Entry 4PJD (X-ray diffraction, 2.78 A resolution); this record covers chains A and B of the 4 polymer chains in the assembly.

Chain A:
Name: Major histocompatibility complex class I-related gene protein
From: Homo sapiens
UniProt: Q95460 (HMR1_HUMAN); residues 1-270 here correspond to UniProt positions 23-292 (UniProt number = residue number + 22)
Sequence (271 residues; row label = number of the first residue in the row; numbering starts at 0):
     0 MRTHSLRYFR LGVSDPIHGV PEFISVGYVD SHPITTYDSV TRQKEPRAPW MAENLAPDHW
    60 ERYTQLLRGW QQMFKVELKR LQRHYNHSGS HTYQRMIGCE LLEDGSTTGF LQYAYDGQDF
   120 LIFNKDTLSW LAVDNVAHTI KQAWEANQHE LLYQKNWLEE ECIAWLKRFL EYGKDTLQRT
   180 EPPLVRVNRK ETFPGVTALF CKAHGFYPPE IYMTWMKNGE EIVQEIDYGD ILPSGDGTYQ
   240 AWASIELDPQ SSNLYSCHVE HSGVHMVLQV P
Not modelled in the structure: 247-252, 270
Differences from the reference sequence: initiating methionine (0); engineered mutation Ser-261 (Cys283 in Q95460)
UniProt features mapped onto this chain:
  - binding site (5-(2-oxoethylideneamino)-6-(D-ribitylamino)uracil): Arg-9, Ser-24, Lys-43, Arg-94, Tyr-152, Gln-153
  - binding site (5-(2-oxopropylideneamino)-6-(D-ribitylamino)uracil): Arg-9, Ser-24, Lys-43, Arg-94, Tyr-152, Gln-153
  - binding site (7-hydroxy-6-methyl-8-(1-D-ribityl)lumazine): Arg-9, Ser-24, Lys-43, Arg-94, Tyr-152, Gln-153
  - binding site (8-(9H-purin-6-yl)-2-oxa-8-azabicyclo[3.3.1]nona-3,6-diene-4,6-dicarbaldehyde): Arg-9, Lys-43, His-58, Arg-94
  - binding site (2-amino-4-oxopteridine-6-carbaldehyde): Lys-43
  - binding site (pyridoxal): Lys-43
  - glycosylation: Asn-85 (N-linked (GlcNAc...) asparagine)
Disulfide bonds: Cys-98/Cys-161, Cys-200/Cys-256
Covalent attachments: compound 2LJ linked to Lys-43
Residues lining bound ligands: 2LJ (1-deoxy-1-({2,6-dioxo-5-[(E)-propylideneamino]-1,2,3,6-tetrahydropyrimidin-4-yl}amino)-D-ribitol): Tyr-7, Phe-8, Arg-9, Ser-24, Thr-34, His-58, Tyr-62, Leu-66, Trp-69, Arg-94, Ile-96, Tyr-152, Gln-153, Trp-156
Reported in the primary citation:
  - mutagenesis - K43A (Tm50 46 degC): decreased stability in response to 2LJ

Chain B:
Name: Beta-2-microglobulin
From: Homo sapiens
UniProt: P61769 (B2MG_HUMAN); residues 1-99 here correspond to UniProt positions 21-119 (UniProt number = residue number + 20)
Sequence (100 residues; row label = number of the first residue in the row; numbering starts at 0):
     0 MIQRTPKIQV YSRHPAENGK SNFLNCYVSG FHPSDIEVDL LKNGERIEKV EHSDLSFSKD
    60 WSFYLLYYTE FTPTEKDEYA CRVNHVTLSQ PKIVKWDRDM
Not modelled in the structure: 0, 97-99
Differences from the reference sequence: initiating methionine (0)
UniProt features mapped onto this chain:
  - modified residue: Gln-2 (Pyrrolidone carboxylic acid)
  - glycosylation: Ile-1 (N-linked (Glc) (glycation) isoleucine), Lys-19 (N-linked (Glc) (glycation) lysine), Lys-41 (N-linked (Glc) (glycation) lysine), Lys-48 (N-linked (Glc) (glycation) lysine), Lys-58 (N-linked (Glc) (glycation) lysine), Lys-91 (N-linked (Glc) (glycation) lysine), Lys-94 (N-linked (Glc) (glycation) lysine)
Disulfide bonds: Cys-25/Cys-80

How chain A and chain B interact:
Contacting residue pairs - 45 pairs, chain A then chain B:
  Phe-8(A) with Phe-56(B), hydrophobic; Ser-57(B)
  Leu-10(A) with Phe-56(B), hydrophobic; Phe-62(B), hydrophobic
  Val-19(A) with Asp-34(B)
  Ile-23(A) with Phe-56(B), hydrophobic
  Val-25(A) with Phe-56(B), hydrophobic
  Tyr-27(A) with Ser-55(B); Phe-56(B), hydrogen bond (side chain-backbone)
  Arg-46(A) with Asp-53(B), salt bridge
  Thr-91(A) with His-31(B), hydrogen bond
  Gln-93(A) with His-31(B), hydrogen bond; Trp-60(B); Phe-62(B)
  Arg-94(A) with Trp-60(B)
  Met-95(A) with Lys-58(B); Trp-60(B), hydrophobic
  Gln-111(A) with Trp-60(B)
  Ala-113(A) with Trp-60(B), hydrophobic
  Asp-115(A) with Ile-1(B); His-31(B)
  Gly-116(A) with Arg-3(B), hydrogen bond (backbone-side chain); His-31(B); Asp-59(B); Trp-60(B)
  Gln-117(A) with Ile-1(B); Arg-3(B)
  Asp-118(A) with Trp-60(B), hydrogen bond
  Arg-185(A) with Pro-14(B)
  His-203(A) with Pro-14(B)
  Asp-229(A) with Lys-6(B), salt bridge; Gln-8(B), hydrogen bond
  Leu-231(A) with Gln-8(B); Tyr-10(B); Tyr-26(B), hydrophobic
  Pro-232(A) with Tyr-10(B), hydrogen bond (backbone-side chain); Tyr-26(B), hydrophobic
  Ser-233(A) with Arg-12(B), hydrogen bond (backbone-side chain); Asn-24(B), hydrogen bond (backbone-side chain)
  Gly-234(A) with Arg-12(B), hydrogen bond (backbone-side chain); Leu-65(B)
  Asp-235(A) with Arg-12(B)
  Gln-239(A) with Tyr-10(B); Ser-11(B); Arg-12(B)
Other interface residues (no listed pair), chain A (27 interface residues in all): Tyr-112
Other interface residues (no listed pair), chain B (25 interface residues in all): His-13, Ser-33, Leu-54, Tyr-63

Overview:
The interface between chain A and chain B involves 27 residues on one side and 25 on the other; the contacts
include 10 hydrogen bonds and 2 salt bridges. Polar contacts include Arg-46(A)/Asp-53(B), Asp-229(A)/Lys-6(B)
and Tyr-27(A)/Phe-56(B). Compound 2LJ is covalently linked to Lys-43(A). From the paper: K43A of chain A
reduces stability in response to 2LJ.
Here chain A is Major histocompatibility complex class I-related gene protein and chain B is
Beta-2-microglobulin, both from Homo sapiens. Entry 4PJD (Structure of human MR1-5-OP-RU in complex with human
MAIT C-C10 TCR) was determined by X-ray diffraction together with 4PJ5, 4PJ7, 4PJ8, 4PJ9, 4PJA, 4PJB and 7
further entries from the same study.
